4C5E - chains E and H of the 8 polymer chains in the assembly; structure by X-ray diffraction, 1.95 A resolution.

[Chain E (and H)]
Protein: Polycomb protein pho
Source organism: Drosophila melanogaster
Notes: fragment: spacer, residues 145-172; chain H of this document is another copy of the same molecule, construct and numbering; everything in this record applies to it too
UniProt: Q8ST83 (PHO_DROME); residues 145-172 here = UniProt positions 145-172
Sequence (32 residues; each row starts with the number of its first residue):
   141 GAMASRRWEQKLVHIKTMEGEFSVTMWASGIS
Not modelled in the structure: 171-172
Sequence notes: expression tag (141-144)

[Interface between chain E and chain H]
Pairs across the interface (18):
  A142(E) with R147(H); W148(H); S169(H)
  M143(E) with W148(H), hydrophobic; W167(H)
  A144(E) with W148(H), hydrogen bond (backbone-side chain)
  R146(E) with R146(H); W148(H), hydrogen bond (side chain-backbone); E149(H), salt bridge
  R147(E) with G141(H), hydrogen bond (side chain-backbone); A142(H), hydrogen bond (side chain-backbone)
  W148(E) with A142(H); M143(H), hydrophobic; A144(H), hydrogen bond (side chain-backbone); R146(H), hydrogen bond (backbone-side chain)
  E149(E) with R146(H), salt bridge
  W167(E) with M143(H)
  S169(E) with A142(H)
Other interface residues (no listed pair), chain E (10 interface residues in all): S145

[In short]
The chain E/chain H interface involves 10 residues from each chain; the contacts include 6 hydrogen bonds and
2 salt bridges. Polar pairs include R146(E)-E149(H), A144(E)-W148(H) and R146(E)-W148(H).
Chain E and chain H are both Polycomb protein pho (Drosophila melanogaster); the structure, Crystal structure
of the minimal Pho-Sfmbt complex (P21 spacegroup), was determined by X-ray diffraction (same publication as
4C5G, 4C5H and 4C5I).
